PDB entry 4R65 | X-ray diffraction, 1.95 A resolution | chains A and P of the 4 polymer chains in the assembly

# Chain A
Protein: DNA polymerase beta
Organism: Homo sapiens
Notes: EC 2.7.7.7, 4.2.99.-
UniProtKB: P06746 (DPOLB_HUMAN); numbering as in UniProt (aligned over 1-335)
Amino-acid sequence (335 residues; row label = number of the first residue in the row):
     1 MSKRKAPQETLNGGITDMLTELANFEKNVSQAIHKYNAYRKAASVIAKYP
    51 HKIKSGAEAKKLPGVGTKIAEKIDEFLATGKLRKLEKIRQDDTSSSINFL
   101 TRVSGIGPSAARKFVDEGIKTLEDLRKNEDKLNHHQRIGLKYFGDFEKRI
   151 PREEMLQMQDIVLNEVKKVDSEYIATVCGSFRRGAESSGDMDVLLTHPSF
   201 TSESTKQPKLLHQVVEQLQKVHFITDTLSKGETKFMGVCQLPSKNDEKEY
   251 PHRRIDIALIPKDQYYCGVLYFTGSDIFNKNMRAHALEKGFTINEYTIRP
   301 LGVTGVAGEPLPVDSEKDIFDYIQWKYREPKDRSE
Disordered / not traced: 1-9
Differences from the reference sequence: engineered mutation Ala258 (Arg in P06746)
Metal / ion sites: Na+ site 1: Lys60, Leu62, Val65 (shared with 1 residue of chain D); Na+ site 2: Thr101, Val103, Ile106 (shared with DG9(P) of chain P); Mg2+ site 1: Asp190, Asp192 (together with DUP); Mg2+ site 2: Asp190, Asp192, Asp256 (together with DUP) (shared with DC10(P) of chain P)
Small-molecule neighbours: DUP (2'-deoxyuridine 5'-alpha,beta-imido-triphosphate): Gly179, Ser180, Arg183, Ser188, Gly189, Asp190, Asp192, Tyr271, Phe272, Thr273, Gly274, Ser275, Asp276, Asn279
Swiss-Prot annotation at these positions:
  - region: Arg183 to Asp192 (DNA-binding)
  - active site: Lys72 (Nucleophile)
  - binding site (K(+)): Lys60, Leu62, Val65, Thr101, Val103, Ile106
  - binding site (Na(+)): Lys60, Leu62, Val65, Thr101, Val103, Ile106
  - binding site (dATP): Arg149, Ser180, Arg183, Gly189, Asp190
  - binding site (dCTP): Arg149, Ser180, Arg183, Gly189, Asp190
  - binding site (dGTP): Arg149, Ser180, Arg183, Gly189, Asp190, Asp192
  - binding site (dTTP): Arg149, Ser180, Arg183, Gly189, Asp190
  - binding site (Mg(2+)): Asp190, Asp192, Asp256
  - modified residue: Lys72 (N6-acetyllysine), Arg83 (Omega-N-methylarginine), Arg152 (Omega-N-methylarginine)
  - cross-link (Glycyl lysine isopeptide (Lys-Gly)): Lys41 (interchain with G-Cter in ubiquitin), Lys61 (interchain with G-Cter in ubiquitin), Lys81 (interchain with G-Cter in ubiquitin)
  - natural variant: Leu22 (L22P: Found in a gastric cancer sample; uncertain significance), Tyr39 (Y39C: Found in a gastric cancer sample; uncertain significance), Gly118 (G118V: Decreased DNA-directed DNA polymerase activity), Arg137 (R137Q: Decreased function in base-excision repair), Arg149 (R149I: Decreased DNA-directed DNA polymerase activity), Asp160 (D160N: Found in a gastric cancer sample; uncertain significance), Cys239 (C239R: Found in a gastric cancer sample; uncertain significance), Lys289 (K289M: Found in a colon cancer sample; uncertain significance), Asn294 (N294D: Found in a gastric cancer sample; uncertain significance), Glu295 (E295K: Found in a gastric cancer sample; uncertain significance)
  - mutagenesis: Phe25 (F25W: No effect on 5'-dRP lyase activity. Decreased ssDNA binding), His34 (H34G: Decreased 5'-dRP lyase activity. Decreased ssDNA binding), Lys35 (K35A: Decreased 5'-dRP lyase activity. Decreased ssDNA binding. Loss of 5'-dRP lyase activity; when associated with A-68 and A-72. Decreased ssDNA binding; when associated with A-68 and A-72 ...), Tyr39 (Y39F: No effect on 5'-dRP lyase activity; Y39Q: Abolishes DNA polymerase and 5'-dRP lyase activity), Lys41 (K41R: Abolishes ubiquitination; when associated with R-61 and R-81), Lys60 (K60A: Decreased 5'-dRP lyase activity. Decreased ssDNA binding), Lys61 (K61R: Abolishes ubiquitination; when associated with R-41 and R-81), Lys68 (K68A: No effect on 5'-dRP lyase activity. Decreased ssDNA binding. Loss of 5'-dRP lyase activity; when associated with A-35 and A-72. Decreased ssDNA binding; when associated with A-35 and A-72 ...), Glu71 (E71Q: No effect on 5'-dRP lyase activity. No effect on structure shown by circular dichroism. No effect on ssDNA binding), Lys72 (K72A: Severely reduced 5'-dRP lyase activity. Does not affect ssDNA binding. Loss of 5'-dRP lyase activity; when associated with A-35 and A-68. Decreased ssDNA binding ...), Glu75 (E75A: Slightly decreased 5'-dRP lyase activity. Decreased ssDNA binding. No effect on structure shown by circular dichroism), Lys81 (K81R: Abolishes ubiquitination; when associated with R-41 and R-61), 5 further mutagenesis entries in UniProt
From the paper describing this entry:
  - Mg2+ coordination: Asp190, Asp192 (proposed by the authors, not directly observed)
  - binding site for DUP: Phe272 (proposed by the authors, not directly observed)
  - catalytic residues: Asp190, Asp192 (citing earlier work)
  - mutagenesis - D192A: abolished catalytic activity
  - mutagenesis - D192E (10,000-fold), Y296A: decreased catalytic activity
  - mutagenesis - R258A: increased catalytic activity
  - mutagenesis - R258A (5-fold): decreased binding to incoming nucleotide
  - mutagenesis - R258A: decreased stability
  - mutagenesis - R258A/F272A: decreased catalytic activity on dATP
  - mutagenesis - F272A: decreased catalytic activity on correct nucleotide
  - mutagenesis - E295A (>200-fold), E295K: decreased catalytic activity on correct insertion

# Chain P
Molecule: 10-nt DNA strand
Notes: fragment: Primer Strand
Sequence (10 nucleotides; row label = number of the first residue in the row):
     1 GCTGATGCGC
Metal / ion sites: Na+: DG9 (shared with Thr101(A), Val103(A), Ile106(A) of chain A); Mg2+: DC10 (together with DUP) (shared with Asp190(A), Asp192(A), Asp256(A) of chain A)

# How chain A and chain P interact
Residue-residue contacts (16):
  Val103(A) - DG9(P)  phosphate contact
  Ser104(A) - DG9(P)  phosphate contact
  Gly105(A) - DC8(P)  phosphate contact
  Gly105(A) - DG9(P)  hydrogen bond to the phosphate
  Ile106(A) - DG9(P)  phosphate contact
  Gly107(A) - DC8(P)  hydrogen bond to the phosphate
  Gly107(A) - DG9(P)  phosphate contact
  Pro108(A) - DC8(P)  phosphate contact
  Ser109(A) - DG7(P)  phosphate contact
  Ser109(A) - DC8(P)  hydrogen bond to the phosphate
  Ala110(A) - DC8(P)  hydrogen bond to the phosphate
  Asp192(A) - DC10(P)  phosphate contact
  Arg254(A) - DC10(P)  salt bridge to the phosphate
  Asp256(A) - DC10(P)  phosphate contact
  Tyr271(A) - DC10(P)  hydrogen bond to the base
  Phe272(A) - DC10(P)  phosphate contact
Interface residues without a listed pair, chain A (18 interface residues in all): Lys27, His135, Asp190, Lys234, Met236

# In short
18 residues of chain A and 4 residues of chain P are in contact, with 5 hydrogen bonds and 1 salt bridge.
Polar contacts include Tyr271(A)-DC10(P), Gly105(A)-DG9(P) and Gly107(A)-DC8(P). From the paper: catalytic
residues Asp190(A) and Asp192(A); D192E and Y296A of chain A reduce catalytic activity; 8 substitutions were
tested in all.
Chain A is DNA polymerase beta (Homo sapiens) and chain P is a 10-nt DNA strand; the structure, Ternary
complex crystal structure of R258A mutant of DNA polymerase Beta, was determined by X-ray diffraction (same
publication as 4R63, 4R64 and 4R66).
